6I3M - chains A and H of the 16 polymer chains in the assembly; structure by electron microscopy, 3.93 A resolution.

== Chain A ==
Molecule: Translation initiation factor eIF-2B subunit alpha
Source organism: Saccharomyces cerevisiae S288C
Reference sequence: P14741 (EI2BA_YEAST); numbering as in UniProt (aligned over 1-305)
Sequence (305 residues; row label = number of the first residue in the row):
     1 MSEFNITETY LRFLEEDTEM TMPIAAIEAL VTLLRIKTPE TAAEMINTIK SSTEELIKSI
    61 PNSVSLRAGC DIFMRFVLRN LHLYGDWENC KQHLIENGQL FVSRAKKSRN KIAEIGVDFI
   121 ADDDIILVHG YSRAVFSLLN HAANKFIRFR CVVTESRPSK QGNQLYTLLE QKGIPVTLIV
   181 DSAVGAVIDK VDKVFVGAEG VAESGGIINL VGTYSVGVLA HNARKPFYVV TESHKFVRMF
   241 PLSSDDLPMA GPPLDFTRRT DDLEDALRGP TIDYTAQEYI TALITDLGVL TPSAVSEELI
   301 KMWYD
Curated features (UniProtKB/Swiss-Prot):
  - modified residue: Ser-2 (N-acetylserine), Thr-291 (Phosphothreonine)

== Chain H ==
Molecule: Translation initiation factor eIF-2B subunit epsilon
Source organism: Saccharomyces cerevisiae S288C
Reference sequence: P32501 (EI2BE_YEAST); residue numbers follow UniProt; this construct covers 1-712
Sequence (712 residues; each row starts with the number of its first residue):
     1 MAGKKGQKKS GLGNHGKNSD MDVEDRLQAV VLTDSYETRF MPLTAVKPRC LLPLANVPLI
    61 EYTLEFLAKA GVHEVFLICS SHANQINDYI ENSKWNLPWS PFKITTIMSP EARCTGDVMR
   121 DLDNRGIITG DFILVSGDVL TNIDFSKMLE FHKKMHLQDK DHISTMCLSK ASTYPKTRTI
   181 EPAAFVLDKS TSRCIYYQDL PLPSSREKTS IQIDPELLDN VDEFVIRNDL IDCRIDICTS
   241 HVPLIFQENF DYQSLRTDFV KGVISSDILG KHIYAYLTDE YAVRVESWQT YDTISQDFLG
   301 RWCYPLVLDS NIQDDQTYSY ESRHIYKEKD VVLAQSCKIG KCTAIGSGTK IGEGTKIENS
   361 VIGRNCQIGE NIRIKNSFIW DDCIIGNNSI IDHSLIASNA TLGSNVRLND GCIIGFNVKI
   421 DDNMDLDRNT KISASPLKNA GSRMYDNESN EQFDQDLDDQ TLAVSIVGDK GVGYIYESEV
   481 SDDEDSSTEA CKEINTLSNQ LDELYLSDDS ISSATKKTKK RRTMSVNSIY TDREEIDSEF
   541 EDEDFEKEGI ATVERAMENN HDLDTALLEL NTLRMSMNVT YHEVRIATIT ALLRRVYHFI
   601 ATQTLGPKDA VVKVFNQWGL LFKRQAFDEE EYIDLMNIIM EKIVEQSFDK PDLILFSALV
   661 SLYDNDIIEE DVIYKWWDNV STDPRYDEVK KLTVKWVEWL QNADEESSSE EE
Unresolved in the structure: 1-23, 434-712
Curated features (UniProtKB/Swiss-Prot):
  - modified residue (Phosphoserine): Ser-478, Ser-481, Ser-507, Ser-525, Ser-538, Ser-707
  - mutagenesis: Thr-552 (T552I: Reduced exchange activity), Glu-569 (E569A: Lethal), Ser-576 (S576N: Reduced exchange activity), Leu-655 to Trp-677 (Abolishes binding to SUI3), Trp-696 to Glu-706 (Abolishes binding to SUI3; probably impairs the conversion of eIF-2-GDP to eIF-2-GTP)

== Interface between chain A and chain H ==
Contacting residue pairs (8; chain A residue first):
  Asp-122(A) / Leu-333(H)
  Arg-148(A) / Leu-333(H)
  Arg-148(A) / Ala-334(H)
  Arg-148(A) / Gln-335(H)
  Arg-148(A) / Cys-337(H)  hydrogen bond (side chain-backbone)
  Phe-149(A) / Gln-335(H)
  Arg-150(A) / Gln-335(H)
  Pro-175(A) / Gln-335(H)
Other interface residues (no listed pair), chain A (6 interface residues in all): Phe-146
Other interface residues (no listed pair), chain H (6 interface residues in all): Lys-327, Val-331

== Overview ==
Chain A and chain H each contribute 6 residues to their interface; the contacts include 1 hydrogen bond. Its
one hydrogen-bonded contact is Arg-148(A)/Cys-337(H). UniProt lists 14 mutagenesis sites on chain H.
Here chain A is Translation initiation factor eIF-2B subunit alpha and chain H is Translation initiation
factor eIF-2B subunit epsilon, both from Saccharomyces cerevisiae S288C. Entry 6I3M (eIF2B:eIF2 complex,
phosphorylated on eIF2 alpha serine 52) was determined by electron microscopy, deposited together with 6I7T.
